3WLE - chains B and C of the 4 polymer chains in the assembly; structure by X-ray diffraction, 2.16 A resolution.

# Chain B (and C)
Molecule: (R)-specific carbonyl reductase
Source organism: Candida parapsilosis
Notes: EC 1.1.1.1; chain C of this document is another copy of the same molecule, construct and numbering; everything in this record applies to it too
Reference sequence: A1X808 (A1X808_CANPA); numbering as in UniProt (aligned over 1-336)
Amino-acid sequence (341 residues; row label = number of the first residue in the row; numbers below 1 keep their minus sign (Ala-4 is residue -4)):
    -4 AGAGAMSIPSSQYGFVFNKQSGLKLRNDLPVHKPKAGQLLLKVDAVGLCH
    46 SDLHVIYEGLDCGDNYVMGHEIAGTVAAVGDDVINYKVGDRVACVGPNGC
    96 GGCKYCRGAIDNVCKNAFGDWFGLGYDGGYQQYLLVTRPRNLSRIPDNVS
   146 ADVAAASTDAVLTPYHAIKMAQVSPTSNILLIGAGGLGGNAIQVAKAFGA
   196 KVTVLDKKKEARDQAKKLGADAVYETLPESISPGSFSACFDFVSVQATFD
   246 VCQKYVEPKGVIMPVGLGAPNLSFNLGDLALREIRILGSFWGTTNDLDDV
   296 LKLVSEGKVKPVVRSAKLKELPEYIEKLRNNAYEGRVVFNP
Disordered / not traced: -4 to 1
Sequence notes: expression tag (-4 to 0)
Ion coordination: Zn2+ site 1: Cys44, His65, Asp154; Zn2+ site 2: Cys95, Cys98, Cys101, Cys109
Residues lining bound ligands: NAD (nicotinamide-adenine-dinucleotide): Cys44, His45, Ser46, His49, Asp154, Thr158, Ile177, Gly178, Ala179, Gly180, Gly181, Leu182, Asp201, Lys202, Lys203, Ala206, Phe237, Val238, Val240, Thr243, Val260, Gly261, Leu262, Gly263, Ser284, Phe285, Trp286, Leu323, Asn326, Gly330, Arg331

# Chain B / chain C interface
Pairs across the interface (77; chain B residue first):
  Tyr100(B) with Pro253(C)
  Ile105(B) with Lys254(C)
  Asn107(B) with Glu278(C), hydrogen bond
  Val108(B) with Leu276(C); Glu278(C)
  Lys110(B) with Gly229(C), hydrogen bond (side chain-backbone)
  Trp116(B) with Leu276(C), hydrophobic
  His161(B) with Glu278(C), salt bridge
  Met165(B) with Glu278(C)
  Gly229(B) with Lys110(C), hydrogen bond (backbone-side chain)
  Ser239(B) with Leu271(C)
  Glu252(B) with Lys99(C), salt bridge
  Pro253(B) with Tyr100(C); Val108(C), hydrophobic; Lys110(C)
  Lys254(B) with Ile105(C); Met165(C)
  Pro259(B) with Leu271(C); Leu274(C), hydrophobic
  Gly261(B) with Leu271(C)
  Leu262(B) with Leu271(C), hydrophobic; Ala275(C), hydrophobic
  Ala264(B) with Leu271(C)
  Pro265(B) with Asn270(C); Leu271(C), hydrogen bond (backbone-backbone)
  Asn266(B) with Phe269(C); Asn270(C)
  Leu267(B) with Ser268(C); Phe269(C), hydrogen bond (backbone-backbone); Leu271(C), hydrophobic
  Ser268(B) with Leu267(C); Ser268(C)
  Phe269(B) with Asn266(C), hydrogen bond (backbone-side chain); Leu267(C), hydrogen bond (backbone-backbone); Phe269(C), hydrophobic
  Asn270(B) with Pro265(C); Asn266(C)
  Leu271(B) with Ser239(C); Pro259(C); Gly261(C); Leu262(C), hydrophobic; Ala264(C); Pro265(C), hydrogen bond (backbone-backbone); Leu267(C), hydrophobic
  Leu274(B) with Pro259(C), hydrophobic; Gly283(C)
  Ala275(B) with Leu262(C), hydrophobic; Ser284(C); Phe285(C)
  Leu276(B) with Val108(C); Trp116(C), hydrophobic; Phe285(C), hydrophobic
  Glu278(B) with Asn107(C), hydrogen bond; Val108(C); His161(C), salt bridge; Met165(C); Gly283(C); Ser284(C); Phe285(C), hydrogen bond (side chain-backbone)
  Ile279(B) with Ile281(C); Gly283(C), hydrogen bond (backbone-backbone)
  Arg280(B) with Ile281(C); Leu282(C)
  Ile281(B) with Ile279(C); Arg280(C); Ile281(C), hydrogen bond (backbone-backbone)
  Leu282(B) with Ile279(C); Arg280(C); Leu282(C), hydrophobic
  Gly283(B) with Leu274(C); Glu278(C); Ile279(C), hydrogen bond (backbone-backbone)
  Ser284(B) with Ala275(C); Glu278(C)
  Phe285(B) with Ala275(C); Leu276(C), hydrophobic; Glu278(C), hydrogen bond (backbone-side chain)
Interface residues without a listed pair, chain B (42 interface residues in all): Lys99, Phe113, Pro228, Phe244, Gly263, Gly272, Arg277
Interface residues without a listed pair, chain C (42 interface residues in all): Phe113, Pro228, Phe244, Glu252, Gly263, Gly272, Arg277

# In short
Chain B and chain C each contribute 42 residues to their interface, with 14 hydrogen bonds and 3 salt bridges.
Polar contacts include His161(B)-Glu278(C), Glu252(B)-Lys99(C) and Asn107(B)-Glu278(C). Ligands of chain B:
NAD. Cys44(B), His65(B) and Asp154(B) coordinate Zn2+ site 1.
Chain B and chain C are both (R)-specific carbonyl reductase (Candida parapsilosis); the structure, Crystal
structure of (R)-carbonyl reductase from Candida Parapsilosis in complex with NAD, was determined by X-ray
diffraction together with 3WLF and 3WNQ from the same study.
